2IW8 - chains A and B; structure by X-ray diffraction, 2.30 A resolution.

[Chain A]
Protein: Cell division protein kinase 2
Organism: Homo sapiens
Notes: EC 2.7.1.37
UniProt: P24941 (CDK2_HUMAN); residues 1-298 here = UniProt positions 1-298
Chain sequence (302 residues; each row starts with the number of its first residue; numbers below 1 keep their minus sign (Gly-3 is residue -3)):
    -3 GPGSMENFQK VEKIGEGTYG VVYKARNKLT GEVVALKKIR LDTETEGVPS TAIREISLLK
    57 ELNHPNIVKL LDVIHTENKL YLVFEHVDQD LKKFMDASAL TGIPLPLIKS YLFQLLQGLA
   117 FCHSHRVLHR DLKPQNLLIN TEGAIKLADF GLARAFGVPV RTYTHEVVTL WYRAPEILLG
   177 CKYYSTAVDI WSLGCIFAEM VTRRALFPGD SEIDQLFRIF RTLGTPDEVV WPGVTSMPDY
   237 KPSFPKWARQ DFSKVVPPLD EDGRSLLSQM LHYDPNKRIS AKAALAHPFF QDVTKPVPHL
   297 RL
Disordered / not traced: -3 to -1, 298
Construct notes: expression tag (-3 to 0); engineered mutation His82 (Phe in P24941), Val83 (Leu in P24941), Asp84 (His in P24941)
Modified positions: Thr160 (phosphothreonine; TPO)
Small-molecule neighbours: 4SP (O6-cyclohexylmethoxy-2-(4'-sulphamoylanilino) purine): Ile10, Gly11, Glu12, Gly13, Val18, Ala31, Val64, Phe80, Glu81, His82, Val83, Asp84, Gln85, Asp86, Lys89, Gln131, Asn132, Leu134, Asp145

[Chain B]
Protein: Cyclin-A2
Organism: Homo sapiens
Notes: fragment: a3, residues 174-432
UniProt: P20248 (CCNA2_HUMAN); residue numbers follow UniProt; this construct covers 174-432
Chain sequence (260 residues; numbered 173 to 432; the number before each row is that of its first residue):
   173 MEVPDYHEDI HTYLREMEVK CKPKVGYMKK QPDITNSMRA ILVDWLVEVG EEYKLQNETL
   233 HLAVNYIDRF LSSMSVLRGK LQLVGTAAML LASKFEEIYP PEVAEFVYIT DDTYTKKQVL
   293 RMEHLVLKVL TFDLAAPTVN QFLTQYFLHQ QPANCKVESL AMFLGELSLI DADPYLKYLP
   353 SVIAGAAFHL ALYTVTGQSW PESLIRKTGY TLESLKPCLM DLHQTYLKAP QHAQQSIREK
   413 YKNSKYHGVS LLNPPETLNL
Disordered / not traced: 173-175, 283-284
Construct notes: expression tag (173)
Small-molecule neighbours: monothioglycerol (SGM): Met189, Lys192, Cys193, Arg241, Asp305, Ala308

[How chain A and chain B interact]
Residue-residue contacts - 64 pairs, chain A then chain B:
  Thr39(A) with Lys289(B), hydrogen bond; Leu292(B)
  Glu40(A) with Lys288(B); Leu292(B)
  Thr41(A) with Val275(B); Lys288(B)
  Glu42(A) with Lys266(B), hydrogen bond (backbone-side chain); Glu274(B); Val275(B)
  Gly43(A) with Lys266(B); Glu295(B)
  Val44(A) with Lys266(B), hydrogen bond (backbone-side chain); Glu295(B), hydrogen bond (backbone-side chain); Leu299(B), hydrophobic
  Ser46(A) with Lys266(B)
  Ile49(A) with Leu263(B), hydrophobic; Lys266(B); Phe267(B), hydrophobic
  Arg50(A) with Lys266(B); Phe267(B), hydrogen bond (side chain-backbone); Glu269(B)
  Ile52(A) with Phe304(B), hydrophobic
  Ser53(A) with Phe267(B); Phe304(B); Leu306(B)
  Leu54(A) with Ala307(B), hydrophobic
  Lys56(A) with Thr303(B), hydrogen bond (side chain-backbone); Asp305(B), salt bridge
  Glu57(A) with Tyr185(B), hydrogen bond; Ala307(B)
  His71(A) with His296(B), hydrogen bond; Phe304(B)
  Thr72(A) with His296(B), hydrogen bond (backbone-side chain)
  Glu73(A) with His296(B)
  Ala116(A) with Tyr178(B)
  His119(A) with Tyr178(B); Ile182(B)
  Ser120(A) with Tyr178(B); Asp181(B), hydrogen bond; Ile182(B)
  His121(A) with Tyr185(B)
  Arg122(A) with Ile182(B); Tyr185(B); Ala307(B), hydrogen bond (side chain-backbone)
  Arg150(A) with Glu268(B), salt bridge; Ile270(B)
  Ala151(A) with Phe267(B), hydrophobic
  Phe152(A) with Ile182(B), hydrophobic
  Val154(A) with Ile182(B), hydrophobic; Thr316(B), hydrogen bond (backbone-side chain); Gln317(B), hydrogen bond (backbone-backbone)
  Pro155(A) with Thr316(B)
  Arg157(A) with Gln228(B); Glu268(B), salt bridge
  Thr158(A) with Ile270(B)
  Tyr159(A) with Ile270(B)
  Thr160(A) with Glu269(B); Ile270(B)
  Ser276(A) with Asp177(B), hydrogen bond; Tyr178(B)
  Ala277(A) with Tyr178(B), hydrogen bond (backbone-side chain)
  Lys278(A) with Asp177(B); Tyr178(B), hydrogen bond (backbone-side chain); Asp181(B), salt bridge
Interface residues without a listed pair, chain A (38 interface residues in all): Val69, Leu76, Thr182, Ala279
Interface residues without a listed pair, chain B (33 interface residues in all): His179, Leu186, Met189, Glu230, Arg293, Leu320

[In short]
38 residues of chain A face 33 of chain B across their interface, with 16 hydrogen bonds and 4 salt bridges.
Polar contacts include Lys56(A)-Asp305(B), Arg150(A)-Glu268(B) and Arg157(A)-Glu268(B). Chain A binds compound
4SP. Bound to chain B: monothioglycerol.
Chain A is Cell division protein kinase 2 and chain B is Cyclin-A2, both from Homo sapiens; the structure,
Structure of human THR160-phospho CDK2-cyclin A F82H-L83V-H84D mutant with an O6-cyclohexylmethylguanine
inhibitor, was determined by X-ray diffraction, deposited together with 2IW6 and 2IW9.
